PDB entry 3LC8 | X-ray diffraction, 2.00 A resolution | chains A and B

== Chain A (and B) ==
Name: Maltose-binding periplasmic protein, Renin receptor
Organism: Escherichia coli
Notes: fragment: Maltose-binding periplasmic protein, residues 29-390, Renin receptor, residues 332-350; chain B of this document is another copy of the same molecule, construct and numbering; everything in this record applies to it too
Reference sequence: chimeric construct of P0AEX9, O75787: residues 3-364 from P0AEX9 (MALE_ECOLI) positions 29-390 (UniProt number = residue number + 26); residues 367-384 from O75787 positions 332-349 (UniProt number = residue number - 35)
Sequence (384 residues; row label = number of the first residue in the row):
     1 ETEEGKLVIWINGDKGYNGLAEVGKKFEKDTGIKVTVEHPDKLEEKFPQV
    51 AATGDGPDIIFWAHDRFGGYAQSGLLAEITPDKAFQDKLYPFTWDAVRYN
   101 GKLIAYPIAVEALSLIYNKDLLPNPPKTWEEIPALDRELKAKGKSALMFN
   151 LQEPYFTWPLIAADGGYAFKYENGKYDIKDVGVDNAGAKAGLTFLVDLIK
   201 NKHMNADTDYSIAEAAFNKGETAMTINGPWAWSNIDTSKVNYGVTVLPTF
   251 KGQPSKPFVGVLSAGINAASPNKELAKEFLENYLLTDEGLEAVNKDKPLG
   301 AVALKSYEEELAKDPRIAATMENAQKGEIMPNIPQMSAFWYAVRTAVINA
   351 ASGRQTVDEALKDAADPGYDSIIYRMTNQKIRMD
Disordered / not traced: 1-2, 375-384 (chain B: 1-3, 378-384)
Sequence notes: expression tag (1-2); conflict Arg137 (Lys163 in P0AEX9); linker (365-366)
Bound ions: Mg2+ near Asp82 (its only coordinating residue here)

== Interface between chain A and chain B ==
Pairs across the interface (40; chain A residue first):
  Gln72(A) with Met376(B); Thr377(B)
  Phe169(A) with Tyr369(B), hydrophobic
  Ile178(A) with Tyr369(B); Asp370(B)
  Lys179(A) with Asp370(B)
  Pro334(A) with Met376(B), hydrophobic
  Gln335(A) with Tyr369(B); Tyr374(B)
  Ala338(A) with Tyr369(B); Tyr374(B), hydrophobic
  Phe339(A) with Tyr369(B)
  Ala342(A) with Tyr369(B)
  Ala364(A) with Tyr369(B), hydrogen bond (backbone-side chain)
  Ala365(A) with Tyr369(B)
  Pro367(A) with Pro367(B); Tyr369(B)
  Gly368(A) with Asp366(B); Pro367(B), hydrogen bond (backbone-backbone); Tyr374(B), hydrogen bond (backbone-side chain)
  Tyr369(A) with Phe169(B), hydrophobic; Ile178(B), hydrophobic; Val181(B), hydrophobic; Ala338(B); Phe339(B), hydrophobic; Ala342(B); Ala364(B), hydrogen bond (side chain-backbone); Ala365(B); Pro367(B); Ile373(B), hydrophobic; Tyr374(B)
  Asp370(A) with Lys179(B); Tyr374(B)
  Ser371(A) with Tyr374(B), hydrogen bond (backbone-side chain)
  Ile372(A) with Gln335(B), hydrogen bond (backbone-side chain); Ala338(B), hydrophobic; Ile373(B), hydrophobic; Tyr374(B)
  Tyr374(A) with Pro334(B); Gln335(B), hydrogen bond (backbone-side chain)
Interface residues without a listed pair, chain A (21 interface residues in all): Gly69, Val181, Asp366
Interface residues without a listed pair, chain B (21 interface residues in all): Gly368, Arg375

== Summary ==
Chain A and chain B each contribute 21 residues to their interface; the contacts include 7 hydrogen bonds.
Polar pairs include Ala364(A)-Tyr369(B), Gly368(A)-Tyr374(B) and Ser371(A)-Tyr374(B).
Both chains are Maltose-binding periplasmic protein, Renin receptor (Escherichia coli). Entry 3LC8 (Crystal
structure of the cytoplasmic tail of (pro)renin receptor as a MBP fusion (Maltose-free form)) was determined
by X-ray diffraction.
